Entry 7M2T (X-ray diffraction, 2.71 A resolution); this record covers chains MM and ss of the 109 polymer chains in the assembly.

Chain MM:
Protein: Coat protein
From: Satellite tobacco mosaic virus
UniProtKB: P17574 (COAT_STMV); residues 1-159 here = UniProt positions 1-159
Sequence (159 residues; numbered 1 to 159; the number before each row is that of its first residue):
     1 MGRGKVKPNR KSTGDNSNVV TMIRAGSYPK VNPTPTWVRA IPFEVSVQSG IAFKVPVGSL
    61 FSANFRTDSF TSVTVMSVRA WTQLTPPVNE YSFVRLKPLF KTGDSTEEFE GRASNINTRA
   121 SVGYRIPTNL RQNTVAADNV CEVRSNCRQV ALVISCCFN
Unresolved in the structure: 1-15

Chain ss:
Molecule: 27-nt RNA strand
From: Satellite tobacco mosaic virus
Sequence (27 nucleotides; each row starts with the number of its first residue):
   184 UUUUUUUUUU UUUUUUUUUU UUUUUUU
Unresolved in the structure: 191-210

How chain MM and chain ss interact:
Pairs across the interface (6):
  Val38(MM) - U186(ss)  hydrogen bond to the sugar
  Val38(MM) - U187(ss)  sugar contact
  Arg39(MM) - U186(ss)  sugar contact
  Ala40(MM) - U187(ss)  sugar contact
  Arg79(MM) - U188(ss)  salt bridge to the phosphate
  Arg79(MM) - U189(ss)  salt bridge to the phosphate
Also at the interface, not in a pair above, chain MM (5 interface residues in all): Met76

Summary:
Chain MM and chain ss form an interface of 5 and 4 residues respectively, with 1 hydrogen bond and 2 salt
bridges. Polar contacts include Val38(MM)-U186(ss), Arg79(MM)-U188(ss) and Arg79(MM)-U189(ss).
Chain MM is Coat protein and chain ss is a 27-nt RNA strand, both from Satellite tobacco mosaic virus; the
structure, Crystallographic Structure of the Monoclinic Form of Satellite Tobacco Mosaic Virus, was determined
by X-ray diffraction (same publication as 5BKL, 5BKN, 7M2V, 7M3T, 7M50 and 7M57).
